5ZKO - chains C and H of the 6 polymer chains in the assembly; structure by X-ray diffraction, 3.05 A resolution.

== Chain C ==
Name: Cyclic AMP-responsive element-binding protein 1
Organism: Homo sapiens
UniProtKB: P16220 (CREB1_HUMAN); numbering as in UniProt (aligned over 283-341)
Chain sequence (59 residues; each row starts with the number of its first residue):
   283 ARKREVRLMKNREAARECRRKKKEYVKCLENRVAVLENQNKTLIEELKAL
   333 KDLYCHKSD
Disordered / not traced: 283-284, 338-341

== Chain H ==
Name: CREB-regulated transcription coactivator 2
Organism: Mus musculus
Notes: fragment: binding domain
UniProtKB: Q3U182 (CRTC2_MOUSE); residue numbers follow UniProt; this construct covers 1-80
Chain sequence (80 residues; each row starts with the number of its first residue):
     1 MATSGANGPGSATASASNPRKFSEKIALQKQRQAEETAAFEEVMMDIGST
    51 RLQAQKLRLAYTRSSHYGGSLPNVNQIGCG
Disordered / not traced: 1-14, 59-80

== Chain C / chain H interface ==
Residue-residue contacts (28; chain C residue first):
  Cys300(C) - Phe22(H)
  Lys303(C) - Phe22(H)
  Lys303(C) - Ile26(H)
  Lys304(C) - Phe22(H)
  Glu306(C) - Ile26(H)
  Tyr307(C) - Lys25(H)
  Tyr307(C) - Ile26(H)
  Cys310(C) - Gln29(H)
  Leu311(C) - Gln29(H)
  Arg314(C) - Gln29(H)  hydrogen bond
  Arg314(C) - Arg32(H)
  Arg314(C) - Gln33(H)
  Arg314(C) - Glu36(H)  salt bridge
  Val317(C) - Gln33(H)
  Leu318(C) - Glu36(H)
  Gln321(C) - Thr37(H)  hydrogen bond
  Gln321(C) - Phe40(H)
  Thr324(C) - Phe40(H)
  Thr324(C) - Met44(H)
  Leu325(C) - Phe40(H)  hydrophobic
  Leu325(C) - Met44(H)  hydrophobic
  Glu328(C) - Met44(H)
  Glu328(C) - Ile47(H)
  Glu328(C) - Arg51(H)  salt bridge
  Leu335(C) - Ala54(H)  hydrophobic
  Tyr336(C) - Thr50(H)  hydrogen bond (side chain-backbone)
  Tyr336(C) - Ala54(H)
  Tyr336(C) - Leu57(H)  hydrophobic
Interface residues without a listed pair, chain C (18 interface residues in all): Ala331, Leu332
Interface residues without a listed pair, chain H (16 interface residues in all): Ser23

== Summary ==
18 residues of chain C and 16 residues of chain H are in contact; the contacts include 3 hydrogen bonds and 2
salt bridges. Polar pairs include Arg314(C)-Glu36(H), Glu328(C)-Arg51(H) and Arg314(C)-Gln29(H).
Chain C is Cyclic AMP-responsive element-binding protein 1 (Homo sapiens) and chain H is CREB-regulated
transcription coactivator 2 (Mus musculus); the structure, Crystal structure of the CRTC2-CREB-CRE complex,
was determined by X-ray diffraction (same publication as 5ZK1).
